Entry 7TC5 (X-ray diffraction, 1.45 A resolution); this record covers chains A and B.

[Chain A (and B)]
Protein: Azurin
Source organism: Pseudomonas aeruginosa
Notes: chain B of this document is another copy of the same molecule, construct and numbering; everything in this record applies to it too
UniProt: A0A514YDB7 (A0A514YDB7_PSEAI); residues 1-128 here correspond to UniProt positions 4-131 (UniProt number = residue number + 3)
Chain sequence (128 residues; row label = number of the first residue in the row):
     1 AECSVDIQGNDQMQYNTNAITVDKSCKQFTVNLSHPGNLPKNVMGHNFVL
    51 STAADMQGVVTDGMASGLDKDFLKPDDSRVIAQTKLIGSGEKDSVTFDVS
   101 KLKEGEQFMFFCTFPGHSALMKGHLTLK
Differences from the reference sequence: engineered mutation Tyr-15 (Phe18 in A0A514YDB7), Phe-48 (Trp51 in A0A514YDB7), Phe-72 (Tyr75 in A0A514YDB7), Gln-83 (His86 in A0A514YDB7), Phe-108 (Tyr111 in A0A514YDB7), His-124 (Thr127 in A0A514YDB7)
Cystine bridges: Cys-3/Cys-26
Ion coordination: Na+ near Ala-1 (its only coordinating residue here); Cu ion site 1: His-46, Cys-112, His-117; Cu ion site 2: His-124 (together with nitrate ion) (shared with His-124(B) of chain B)

[How chain A and chain B interact]
Residue-residue contacts (22):
  Ile-20(A) with Gln-107(B), hydrogen bond (backbone-side chain)
  Thr-21(A) with Gly-105(B), hydrogen bond (side chain-backbone)
  Ala-53(A) with His-124(B)
  Glu-104(A) with Lys-128(B)
  Gly-105(A) with Thr-21(B), hydrogen bond (backbone-side chain); Thr-126(B), hydrogen bond (backbone-side chain); Leu-127(B)
  Gln-107(A) with Ile-20(B); His-124(B), hydrogen bond (side chain-backbone); Leu-125(B); Thr-126(B), hydrogen bond
  Met-109(A) with His-124(B)
  His-124(A) with Ala-53(B); Gln-107(B), hydrogen bond (backbone-side chain); Met-109(B); His-124(B), hydrogen bond
  Leu-125(A) with Gln-107(B)
  Thr-126(A) with Gly-105(B), hydrogen bond (side chain-backbone); Gln-107(B), hydrogen bond; Thr-126(B)
  Leu-127(A) with Gly-105(B)
  Lys-128(A) with Gly-105(B)
Also at the interface, not in a pair above, chain A (17 interface residues in all): Asn-18, Ala-19, Lys-103, Glu-106, Lys-122
Also at the interface, not in a pair above, chain B (16 interface residues in all): Ala-19, Ala-54, Glu-104, Glu-106, Lys-122

[Summary]
The interface between chain A and chain B involves 17 residues on one side and 16 on the other; the contacts
include 10 hydrogen bonds. Polar contacts include Ile-20(A)/Gln-107(B), Thr-21(A)/Gly-105(B) and
Gly-105(A)/Thr-126(B). His-46(A), Cys-112(A) and His-117(A) coordinate Cu ion site 1.
Both chains are Azurin (Pseudomonas aeruginosa). Entry 7TC5 (All Phe-Azurin variant - F15Y) was determined by
X-ray diffraction together with 7TC6 from the same study.
